2OKW - chain A; structure by X-ray diffraction, 1.90 A resolution.

# Chain A
Molecule: Green fluorescent protein
Source organism: Aequorea victoria
UniProtKB: P42212 (GFP_AEQVI); aligned to UniProt positions 1-238 over residues 1-238
Sequence (236 residues; numbered 1 to 238; 2 numbers in that range are skipped by the numbering (no residue carries them; nothing is unmodelled there); the number before each row is that of its first residue):
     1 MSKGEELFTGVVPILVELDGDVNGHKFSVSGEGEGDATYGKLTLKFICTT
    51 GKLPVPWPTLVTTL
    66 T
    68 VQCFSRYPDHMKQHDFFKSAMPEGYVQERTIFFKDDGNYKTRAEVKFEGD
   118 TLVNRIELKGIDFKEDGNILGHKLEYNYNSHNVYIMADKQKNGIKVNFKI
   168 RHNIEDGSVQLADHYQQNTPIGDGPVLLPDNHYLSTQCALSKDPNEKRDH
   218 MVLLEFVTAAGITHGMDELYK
Disordered / not traced: 1-6, 230-238
Glycans and other covalent adducts: covalent link L64-T66; covalent link T66-V68
Modified residues: T66 ({2-[(1R,2R)-1-amino-2-hydroxypropyl]-4-(4-hydroxybenzylidene)-5-oxo-4,5-dihydro-1H-imidazol-1-yl}acetic acid; CRO)
Differences from the reference sequence: chromophore (66, 66, 66); engineered mutation C205 (Ser in P42212)

# Overview
Chain A is Green fluorescent protein (Aequorea victoria); the structure, A non-invasive GFP-based biosensor
for mercury ions, was determined by X-ray diffraction (same publication as 2OKY).
